7PIQ - chains k and 3 of the 54 polymer chains in the assembly; structure by electron microscopy, 9.70 A resolution (very low resolution: no residue pairs are listed; an interface is given only as per-side residue counts).

# Chain k
Molecule: 50S ribosomal protein L15
Source organism: Mycoplasma pneumoniae M129
Reference sequence: Q50300 (RL15_MYCPN); numbering as in UniProt (aligned over 1-151)
Sequence (151 residues; each row starts with the number of its first residue):
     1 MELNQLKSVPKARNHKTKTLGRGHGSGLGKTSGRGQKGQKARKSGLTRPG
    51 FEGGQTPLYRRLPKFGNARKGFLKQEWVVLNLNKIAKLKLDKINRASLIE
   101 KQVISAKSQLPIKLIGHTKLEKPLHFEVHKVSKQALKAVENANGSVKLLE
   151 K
Unresolved in the structure: 1-2, 151

# Chain 3
Molecule: 23S ribosomal RNA
Source organism: Mycoplasma pneumoniae M129
Sequence (2907 nucleotides; each row starts with the number of its first residue):
     1 UACAAUAAGUUACUAAGGGCUUAUGGUGGAUGCCUUGGCACUAAUAGGCG
    51 AUGAAGGACGUGUUAACCUGCGAUAAGCUUCGGGUAGGUGGUAAGAACCU
   101 CAGAUCCGGAGAUUUCCGAAUGGAGCAAUCCGGUAGUUGGAAACAGCUAU
   151 CAUUAAUUGAUGAAUAAAUAGUCAAUUAAAGCAAUACGUGGUGAAGUGAA
   201 ACAUCUCAGUAGCCACAGGAAAAGAAAACGAAUGUGAUUCCGUGUGUAGU
   251 GGCGAGCGAAAGCGGAACAGGCCAAACUUAUCAUUAGAUAGGGGUUGUAG
   301 GGCUUGCAAUGUGGACUUGAAAACGAUAGAAGAAGCUGUUGGAAAGCAGC
   351 GCGCAAAAGGGUGAUAGCCCCGUAUUUGAAAUUGUUUUCAUACCUAGCGA
   401 GAUCCCUGAGUAGCUCGGAAAACGUUAUUUUGAGUGAAUCUGCCCAGACC
   451 AUUGGGUAAGCCUAAAUACUAAUUAGUGACCGAUAGCGAAACAGUACCGU
   501 GAGGGAAAGGUGAAAAGAACCCAGAGAUGGGAGUGAAAUAGAUUCUGAAA
   551 CCAUAUGCCUACAACGUGUCAGAGCACAUUAAUGUGUGAUGGCGUGCGUU
   601 UUGAAGUAUGAGCCGGCGAGUUAUGAUAGCAAGCGUUAGUUAACCAGGAG
   651 AUGGGGAGCUGUAGCGAAAGCGAGUUUUAAAAGAGCGUUUGUUUGUUAUU
   701 AUAGACCCGAAACGGGUUGAGCUAGUCAUGAGCAGGUUGAAGGUUGAGUA
   751 ACAUCAACUGGAGGACCGAACCGACUCUCGUUGAAACGAUAGCGGAUGAC
   801 UUGUGAUUAGGGGUGAAAUUCCAAUCGAAAUCCGUGAUAGCUGGUUCUCG
   851 UCGAAAUAGCUUUAAGGCUAGCGUGAGAUCACAAAUAAGUGGAGGUAAAG
   901 CUACUGAAUGUAUGAUGGCGCCACCUAGGCGUACUGAAUACAAUUAAACU
   951 CUGAAUGCCAUUUAUUUUAUUCUCGCAGUCAGACAGUGGGGGAUAAGCUU
  1001 CAUUGUCAAGAGGGGAAGAGCCCAGAUCAUUAAAUAAGGUCCCCAAAAUA
  1051 UACUAAGUGGAAAAGGAUGUGAAAGUGCUAAAACAGCAAGGAUGUUGGCU
  1101 UAGAAGCAGCCAUCGUUUAAAGAGUGCGUAACAGCUCACUUGUCGAGUGU
  1151 UUUUGCGCCGAAGAUGUAACGGGGCUAAGUAUAUUACCGAAUUUAUGGAU
  1201 AAGAUUUAUAUCUUGUGGUAGACGAGCGUUGUAUUGGAGUUGAAGUCAAA
  1251 GCGUGAGCAUUGGUGGAUCCAAUACAAGUGAGAAUGCCGGCAUGAGUAAC
  1301 GCUUGGGAGUGAGAAUCUCCCAAACCGAUUGACUAAGGUUUCCUGGACCA
  1351 GGGUCGUCCUUCCAGGGUUAGUCUGGACCUAAGCUGAGGCUGAAAAGCGU
  1401 AGGCGAUGGACAACAGGUUAAUAUUCCUGUACUUACAGUUAGACUGAUGG
  1451 AGUGACAAAGAAGGUUUUCCACCCCCAUAAUUGGAUUUGGGGAUAAAUCA
  1501 UAAGGUGGUACAAUAGGCAAAUCCGUUGUGCAUAACAUUGAGUGAUGAUG
  1551 UCGAGUGAAUGAGUGAUCAAGUAGCGAAGGUGGUAUUAAUCAUGCUUUCA
  1601 AGAAAAGCUUCUAGGGUUAAUCUAGCUGUAACCAGUACCGAGAACGAACA
  1651 CACGUAGUCAAGGAGAGGAUCCUAAGGUUAGCGAGUGAACUAUAGCCAAG
  1701 GAACUCUGCAAAUUAACCCCGUAAGUUAGCGAGAAGGGGUGCUUAUGUAA
  1751 AAGUAAGCCGCAGUGAAGAACGAGGGGGGACUGUUUAACUAAAACACAAC
  1801 UCUAUGCCAAACCGUAAGGUGAUGUAUAUGGGGUGACACCUGCCCAGUGC
  1851 UGGAAGGUUAAAGAAGGAGGUUAGCGCAAGCGAAGCUUUUAACUGAAGCC
  1901 CCAGUGAACGGCGGCCGUAACUAUAACGGUCCUAAGGUAGCGAAAUUCCU
  1951 AGUCGGGUAAAUUCCGUCCCGCUUGAAUGGUGUAACCAUCUCUUGACUGU
  2001 CUCGGCUAUAGACUCGGUGAAAUCCAGGUACGGGUGAAGACACCCGUUAG
  2051 GCGCAACGGGACGGAAAGACCCCGUGAAGCUUUACUGUAGCUUAAUAUUG
  2101 AUCAGGACAUUAUCAUGUAGAGAAUAGGUAGGAGCAAUCGAUGCAAGUUC
  2151 GCUAGGACUUGUUGAUGCGAAAGGUGGAAUACUACCCUUGGUUGUGUGCU
  2201 GUUCUAAUUGGUAACUGUUAUCCAGUUUCAAGACAGUGUUAGGUGGGCAG
  2251 UUUGACUGGGGCGGUCGCCUCCUAAAAGGUAACGGAGGCGUACAAAGGUA
  2301 CCUUCAGUACGGUUGGAAAUCGUAUGUAGAGUGUAAUGGUGUAAGGGUGC
  2351 UUGACUGUGAGACAUACAGGUCGAACAGGUGAGAAAUCAGGUCAUAGUGA
  2401 UCCGGUGGUCCAGUAUGGAAUGGCCAUCGCUCAACGGAUAAAAGCUACUC
  2451 CGGGGAUAACAGGCUGAUACUGCCCAAGAGUUCAUAUCGACGGCAGUGUU
  2501 UGGCACCUCGAUGUCGACUCAUCUCAUCCUCGAGCUGAAGCAGGUUCGAA
  2551 GGGUUCGGCUGUUCGCCGAUUAAAGAGAUACGUGAGUUGGGUUCAAACCG
  2601 UCGUGAGACAGGUUGGUCCCUAUCUAUUGUGCCCGUAGGAAGAUUGAAGA
  2651 GUGUUGCUUCUAGUACGAGAGGACCGAAGCGAGGACACCUCUUAUGCUCC
  2701 AGUUGUAGCGCCAGCUGCACCGCUGGGUAGUAACGUGUCUAUUAGAUAAA
  2751 CGCUGAAAGCAUCUAAGUGUGAAACUAUCUCAAAGAUUAAUCUUCCCAUU
  2801 UCGCAAGAAAGUAAGAGCCGUCAAAGACGAUGACGUUGAUAGGUUACAGG
  2851 UGUAAGCAUAGUGAUAUGUUGAGCUGAGUAAUACUAAUUGCUCGAGGACU
  2901 UAUUGGA
Unresolved in the structure: 1-7, 923-927, 1560-1569, 2901-2907

# Chain k / chain 3 interface
At this resolution (10 A) residue pairs are not listed: 82 residues of chain k and 97 of chain 3 lie at the interface.

# In short
82 residues of chain k and 97 residues of chain 3 are in contact.
Here chain k is 50S ribosomal protein L15 and chain 3 is 23S ribosomal RNA, both from Mycoplasma pneumoniae
M129. Entry 7PIQ (70S ribosome with A- and P-site tRNAs in pseudouridimycin-treated Mycoplasma pneumoniae
cells) was determined by electron microscopy, deposited together with 7OOC, 7OOD, 7P6Z, 7PAH, 7PAI, 7PAJ and
23 further entries.
